8E5T - chains t and 3 of the 28 polymer chains in the assembly; structure by electron microscopy, 4.00 A resolution.

[Chain t]
Name: Ribosome biogenesis protein RLP7
From: Saccharomyces cerevisiae BY4741
Reference sequence: P40693 (RLP7_YEAST); residue numbers follow UniProt; this construct covers 1-322
Chain sequence (322 residues; each row starts with the number of its first residue):
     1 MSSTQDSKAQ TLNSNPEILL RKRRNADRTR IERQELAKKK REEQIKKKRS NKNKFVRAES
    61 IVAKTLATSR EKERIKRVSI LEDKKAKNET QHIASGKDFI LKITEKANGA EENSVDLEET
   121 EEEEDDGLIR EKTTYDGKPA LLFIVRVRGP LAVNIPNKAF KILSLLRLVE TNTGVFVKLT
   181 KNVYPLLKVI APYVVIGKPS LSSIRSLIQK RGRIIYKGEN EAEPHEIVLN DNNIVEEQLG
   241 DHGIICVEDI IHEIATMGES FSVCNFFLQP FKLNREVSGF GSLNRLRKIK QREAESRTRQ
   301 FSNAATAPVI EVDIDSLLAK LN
Disordered / not traced: 1-53, 106-126, 215-226
Swiss-Prot annotation at these positions:
  - modified residue: Ser-2 (N-acetylserine), Ser-14 (Phosphoserine), Thr-120 (Phosphothreonine), Ser-278 (Phosphoserine)

[Chain 3]
Molecule: ITS2 ribosomal RNA
From: Saccharomyces cerevisiae BY4741
Sequence (232 nucleotides; numbered 1 to 232; the number before each row is that of its first residue):
     1 CCUUCUCAAA CAUUCUGUUU GGUAGUGAGU GAUACUCUUU GGAGUUAACU UGAAAUUGCU
    61 GGCCUUUUCA UUGGAUGUUU UUUUUCCAAA GAGAGGUUUC UCUGCGUGCU UGAGGUAUAA
   121 UGCAAGUACG GUCGUUUUAG GUUUUACCAA CUGCGGCUAA UCUUUUUUUA UACUGAGCGU
   181 AUUGGAACGU UAUCGAUAAG AAGAGAGCGU CUAGGCGAAC AAUGUUCUUA AA
Disordered / not traced: 68-212

[Interface between chain t and chain 3]
Contacting residue pairs (35; chain t residue first):
  Glu-59(t) / C1(3)  base contact
  Ala-63(t) / C1(3)  sugar contact
  Ala-63(t) / C2(3)  sugar contact
  Leu-66(t) / C2(3)  base contact
  Ser-79(t) / A218(3)  base contact
  Ile-80(t) / A218(3)  base contact
  Asp-83(t) / A218(3)  base contact
  His-92(t) / G22(3)  phosphate contact
  Ile-93(t) / G21(3)  hydrogen bond to the sugar
  Ile-93(t) / G22(3)  sugar contact
  Ala-94(t) / G21(3)  hydrogen bond to the base
  Ala-94(t) / G22(3)  sugar contact
  Gly-149(t) / C227(3)  hydrogen bond to the base
  Pro-150(t) / C227(3)  hydrogen bond to the base
  Val-153(t) / C227(3)  hydrogen bond to the base
  Asn-154(t) / U225(3)  sugar contact
  Asn-154(t) / U226(3)  phosphate contact
  Ile-155(t) / U225(3)  phosphate contact
  Ile-155(t) / U226(3)  base contact
  Pro-156(t) / G224(3)  phosphate contact
  Pro-156(t) / U225(3)  phosphate contact
  Asn-157(t) / G224(3)  hydrogen bond to the phosphate
  Asn-157(t) / U225(3)  hydrogen bond to the phosphate
  Asn-157(t) / U226(3)  base contact
  Phe-160(t) / U226(3)  base contact
  Glu-170(t) / U228(3)  phosphate contact
  Thr-171(t) / U228(3)  hydrogen bond to the phosphate
  Arg-275(t) / U229(3)  base contact
  Val-277(t) / U229(3)  base contact
  Ser-278(t) / U229(3)  hydrogen bond to the base
  Ser-302(t) / C5(3)  sugar contact
  Ser-302(t) / U6(3)  phosphate contact
  Asn-303(t) / C5(3)  sugar contact
  Ala-304(t) / C5(3)  base contact
  Ala-304(t) / U6(3)  phosphate contact
Other interface residues (no listed pair), chain t (33 interface residues in all): Ser-60, Ala-67, Ser-95, Arg-148, Leu-151, Lys-158, Gly-279, Phe-280
Other interface residues (no listed pair), chain 3 (15 interface residues in all): A8, A231

[Overview]
Chain t and chain 3 form an interface of 33 and 15 residues respectively; the contacts include 9 hydrogen
bonds. Polar pairs include Ala-94(t)/G21(3), Gly-149(t)/C227(3) and Pro-150(t)/C227(3).
Chain t is Ribosome biogenesis protein RLP7 and chain 3 is ITS2 ribosomal RNA, both from Saccharomyces
cerevisiae BY4741; the structure, Yeast co-transcriptional Noc1-Noc2 RNP assembly checkpoint intermediate, was
determined by electron microscopy.
